Entry 4JYM (X-ray diffraction, 1.35 A resolution); this record covers chain A.

== Chain A ==
Molecule: Hydrolase, alpha/beta fold family protein
Organism: Arabidopsis thaliana
UniProt: Q9SZU7 (Q9SZU7_ARATH); residues 1-270 here = UniProt positions 1-270
Sequence (270 residues; numbered 1 to 270; the number before each row is that of its first residue):
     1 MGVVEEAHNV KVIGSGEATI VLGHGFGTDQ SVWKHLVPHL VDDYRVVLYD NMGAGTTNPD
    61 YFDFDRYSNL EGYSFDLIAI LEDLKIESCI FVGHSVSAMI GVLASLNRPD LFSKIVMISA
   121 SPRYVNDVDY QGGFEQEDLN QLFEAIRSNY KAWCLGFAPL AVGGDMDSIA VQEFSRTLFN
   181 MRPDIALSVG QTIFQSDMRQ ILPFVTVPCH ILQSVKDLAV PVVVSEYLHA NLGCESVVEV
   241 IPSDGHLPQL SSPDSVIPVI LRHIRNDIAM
Disordered / not traced: 1, 269-270
Small-molecule neighbours: Karrikin KAR1 (KKN; 3-methyl-2H-furo[2,3-c]pyran-2-one): S95, Y124, F134, L139, L142, F157, F194, A219, H246
Reported in the primary citation:
  - catalytic residues: S95, D217, H246
  - binding site for Karrikin KAR1: Y124, F134, L139, L142, F157, F194, H246
  - conformationally variable residues (side-chain flip): Q141, R147, S148, K151, M166, E173, R176, F194, K216, L218
  - mutagenesis - F134A (45.5 +/- 11.2 uM), F194A (50.9 +/- 11.1 uM), H246A (35.5 +/- 9.68 uM): decreased binding to Karrikin KAR1
  - mutagenesis - G133E: abolished signaling in response to KAR1-promoted germination (citing earlier work)

== Summary ==
Ligands of chain A: Karrikin KAR1. From the paper: catalytic residues S95, D217 and H246; F134A, F194A and
H246A reduce binding to Karrikin KAR1.
Chain A is Hydrolase, alpha/beta fold family protein (Arabidopsis thaliana); the structure, crystal Structure
of KAI2 in complex with 3-methyl-2H-furo[2,3-c]pyran-2-one, was determined by X-ray diffraction (same
publication as 4JYP).
